Entry 9GM6 (electron microscopy, 3.70 A resolution); this record covers chains C and F of the 7 polymer chains in the assembly.

# Chain C
Protein: Chromosome partition protein MukF
Source organism: Photorhabdus thracensis
Reference sequence: A0A0F7LMQ4 (A0A0F7LMQ4_9GAMM); numbering as in UniProt (aligned over 1-440)
Sequence (440 residues; row label = number of the first residue in the row):
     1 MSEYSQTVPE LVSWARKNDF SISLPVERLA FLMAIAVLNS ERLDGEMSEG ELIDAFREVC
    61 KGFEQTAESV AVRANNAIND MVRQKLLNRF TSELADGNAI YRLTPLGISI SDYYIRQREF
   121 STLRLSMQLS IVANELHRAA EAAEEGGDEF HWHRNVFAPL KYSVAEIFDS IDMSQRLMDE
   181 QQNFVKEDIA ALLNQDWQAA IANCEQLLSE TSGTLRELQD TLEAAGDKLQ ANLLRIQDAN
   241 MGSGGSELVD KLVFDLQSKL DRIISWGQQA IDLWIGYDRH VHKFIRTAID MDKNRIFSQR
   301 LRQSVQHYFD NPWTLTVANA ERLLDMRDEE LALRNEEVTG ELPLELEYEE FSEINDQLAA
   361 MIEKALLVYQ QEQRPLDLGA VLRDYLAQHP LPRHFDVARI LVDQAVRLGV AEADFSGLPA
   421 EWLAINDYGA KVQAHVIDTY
Not modelled in the structure: 1-295

# Chain F
Protein: Chromosome partition protein MukE
Source organism: Photorhabdus thracensis
Reference sequence: A0A0F7LPV6 (A0A0F7LPV6_9GAMM); residue numbers follow UniProt; this construct covers 1-240
Sequence (240 residues; row label = number of the first residue in the row):
     1 MSSTHIEQFM PVKLAQALAN SLFPELDSQL RAGRHIGIDD LDNHAFLMDF QEQLEEFYAR
    61 YNVELIRAPE GFFYLRPRST TLIPRSVLSE LDMMVGKILC YLYLSPERLA NQGIFTSQEL
   121 YEELISLADE GKLMKFVNQR SSGSDLDKQK LQEKVRTTLN RLRRLGMVYF LPNNNNKFTI
   181 TEAVFRFGAD VRSGDDPREI QLRMIRDGEA MPVEGSLSLD DSENDETPDN SAEGAGDEQP
Not modelled in the structure: 1-8, 207-240

# Chain C / chain F interface
Pairs across the interface (26; chain C residue first):
  R322(C) - A32(F)
  R322(C) - P84(F)
  R322(C) - R85(F)  hydrogen bond (side chain-backbone)
  R322(C) - S86(F)
  L323(C) - R31(F)
  L323(C) - I83(F)  hydrophobic
  L323(C) - P84(F)  hydrogen bond (backbone-backbone)
  L323(C) - R85(F)
  L323(C) - S86(F)  hydrogen bond (backbone-backbone)
  L324(C) - A32(F)
  L324(C) - S86(F)
  L324(C) - L165(F)  hydrophobic
  D325(C) - P77(F)
  D325(C) - R85(F)  salt bridge
  D325(C) - S86(F)  hydrogen bond (backbone-backbone)
  D325(C) - V87(F)
  D325(C) - L88(F)  hydrogen bond (backbone-backbone)
  M326(C) - R186(F)
  R327(C) - V87(F)
  R327(C) - L88(F)
  R327(C) - E90(F)  salt bridge
  R327(C) - M93(F)
  E329(C) - E90(F)
  E329(C) - K97(F)  salt bridge
  R334(C) - D190(F)  salt bridge
  R334(C) - R192(F)
Also at the interface, not in a pair above, chain C (9 interface residues in all): E321
Also at the interface, not in a pair above, chain F (21 interface residues in all): G33, S89, R161, R164, F187

# In short
Chain C and chain F form an interface of 9 and 21 residues respectively, with 5 hydrogen bonds and 4 salt
bridges. Polar contacts include D325(C)-R85(F), R327(C)-E90(F) and E329(C)-K97(F).
Chain C is Chromosome partition protein MukF and chain F is Chromosome partition protein MukE, both from
Photorhabdus thracensis; the structure, MukBEF in a nucleotide-bound state with open neck gate (heads core),
was determined by electron microscopy (same publication as 9GM7, 9GM8, 9GM9, 9GMA, 9GMB and 9GMD).
